Entry 7EYB (electron microscopy, 3.70 A resolution); this record covers chains B and I of the 20 polymer chains in the assembly.

== Chain B ==
Molecule: Internal virion protein gp15
From: Escherichia phage T7
UniProtKB: P03725 (GP15_BPT7); numbering as in UniProt (aligned over 1-747)
Sequence (747 residues; row label = number of the first residue in the row):
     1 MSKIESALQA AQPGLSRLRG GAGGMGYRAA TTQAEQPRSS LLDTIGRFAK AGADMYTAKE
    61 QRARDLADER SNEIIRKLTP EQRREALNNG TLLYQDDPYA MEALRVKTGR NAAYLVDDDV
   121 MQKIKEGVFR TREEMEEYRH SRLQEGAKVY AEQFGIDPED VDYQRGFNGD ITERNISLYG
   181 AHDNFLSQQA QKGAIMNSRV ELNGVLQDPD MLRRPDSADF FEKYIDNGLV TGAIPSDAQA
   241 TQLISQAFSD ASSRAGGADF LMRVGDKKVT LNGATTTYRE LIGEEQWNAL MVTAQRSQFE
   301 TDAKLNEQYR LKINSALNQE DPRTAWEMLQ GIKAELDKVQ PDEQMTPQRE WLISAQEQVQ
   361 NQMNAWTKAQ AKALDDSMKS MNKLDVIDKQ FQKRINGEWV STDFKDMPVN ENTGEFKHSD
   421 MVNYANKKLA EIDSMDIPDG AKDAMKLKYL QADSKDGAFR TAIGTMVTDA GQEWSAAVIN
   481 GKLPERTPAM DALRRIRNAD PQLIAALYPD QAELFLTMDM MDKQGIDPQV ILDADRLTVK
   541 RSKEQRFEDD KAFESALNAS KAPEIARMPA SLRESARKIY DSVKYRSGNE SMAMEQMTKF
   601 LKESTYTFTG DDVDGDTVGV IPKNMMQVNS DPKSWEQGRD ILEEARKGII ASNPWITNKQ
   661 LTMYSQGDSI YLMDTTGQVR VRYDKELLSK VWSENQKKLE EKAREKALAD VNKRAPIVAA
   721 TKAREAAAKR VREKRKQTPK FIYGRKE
Unresolved in the structure: 1-64, 712-747

== Chain I ==
Molecule: Peptidoglycan transglycosylase gp16
From: Escherichia phage T7
Notes: EC 4.2.2.-
UniProtKB: P03726 (EXLYS_BPT7); residues 1-1318 here = UniProt positions 1-1318
Sequence (1318 residues; row label = number of the first residue in the row):
     1 MDKYDKNVPS DYDGLFQKAA DANGVSYDLL RKVAWTESRF VPTAKSKTGP LGMMQFTKAT
    61 AKALGLRVTD GPDDDRLNPE LAINAAAKQL AGLVGKFDGD ELKAALAYNQ GEGRLGNPQL
   121 EAYSKGDFAS ISEEGRNYMR NLLDVAKSPM AGQLETFGGI TPKGKGIPAE VGLAGIGHKQ
   181 KVTQELPEST SFDVKGIEQE ATAKPFAKDF WETHGETLDE YNSRSTFFGF KNAAEAELSN
   241 SVAGMAFRAG RLDNGFDVFK DTITPTRWNS HIWTPEELEK IRTEVKNPAY INVVTGGSPE
   301 NLDDLIKLAN ENFENDSRAA EAGLGAKLSA GIIGAGVDPL SYVPMVGVTG KGFKLINKAL
   361 VVGAESAALN VASEGLRTSV AGGDADYAGA ALGGFVFGAG MSAISDAVAA GLKRSKPEAE
   421 FDNEFIGPMM RLEARETARN ANSADLSRMN TENMKFEGEH NGVPYEDLPT ERGAVVLHDG
   481 SVLSASNPIN PKTLKEFSEV DPEKAARGIK LAGFTEIGLK TLGSDDADIR RVAIDLVRSP
   541 TGMQSGASGK FGATASDIHE RLHGTDQRTY NDLYKAMSDA MKDPEFSTGG AKMSREETRY
   601 TIYRRAALAI ERPELQKALT PSERIVMDII KRHFDTKREL MENPAIFGNT KAVSIFPESR
   661 HKGTYVPHVY DRHAKALMIQ RYGAEGLQEG IARSWMNSYV SRPEVKARVD EMLKELHGVK
   721 EVTPEMVEKY AMDKAYGISH SDQFTNSSII EENIEGLVGI ENNSFLEARN LFDSDLSITM
   781 PDGQQFSVND LRDFDMFRIM PAYDRRVNGD IAIMGSTGKT TKELKDEILA LKAKAEGDGK
   841 KTGEVHALMD TVKILTGRAR RNQDTVWETS LRAINDLGFF AKNAYMGAQN ITEIAGMIVT
   901 GNVRALGHGI PILRDTLYKS KPVSAKELKE LHASLFGKEV DQLIRPKRAD IVQRLREATD
   961 TGPAVANIVG TLKYSTQELA ARSPWTKLLN GTTNYLLDAA RQGMLGDVIS ATLTGKTTRW
  1021 EKEGFLRGAS VTPEQMAGIK SLIKEHMVRG EDGKFTVKDK QAFSMDPRAM DLWRLADKVA
  1081 DEAMLRPHKV SLQDSHAFGA LGKMVMQFKS FTIKSLNSKF LRTFYDGYKN NRAIDAALSI
  1141 ITSMGLAGGF YAMAAHVKAY ALPKEKRKEY LERALDPTMI AHAALSRSSQ LGAPLAMVDL
  1201 VGGVLGFESS KMARSTILPK DTVKERDPNK PYTSREVMGA MGSNLLEQMP SAGFVANVGA
  1261 TLMNAAGVVN SPNKATEQDF MTGLMNSTKE LVPNDPLTQQ LVLKIYEANG VNLRERRK
Unresolved in the structure: 1-10, 157-235, 503-550, 746-761, 961-982, 1048-1054, 1234-1261, 1312-1318
Swiss-Prot annotation at these positions:
  - region: Arg-1314 to Lys-1318 (Essential for viral DNA translocation)
  - active site: Glu-37
From the paper describing this entry:
  - catalytic residues: Glu-37 (by similarity / conservation)

== Chain B / chain I interface ==
Pairs across the interface (43):
  Trp-399(B) with Lys-413(I); Arg-414(I); Ser-415(I)
  Glu-415(B) with Ser-241(I)
  Lys-543(B) with Asn-315(I), hydrogen bond
  Phe-547(B) with Arg-318(I); Ala-319(I), hydrophobic
  Glu-554(B) with Ala-326(I); Lys-327(I)
  Lys-561(B) with Lys-358(I)
  Arg-567(B) with Ala-335(I)
  Met-568(B) with Ala-335(I)
  Pro-569(B) with Ala-335(I)
  Ala-570(B) with Gly-336(I)
  Arg-573(B) with Lys-327(I), hydrogen bond (side chain-backbone)
  Ile-656(B) with Asn-450(I)
  Lys-659(B) with Val-362(I)
  Gln-660(B) with Leu-446(I)
  Thr-662(B) with Leu-360(I)
  Tyr-664(B) with Gly-334(I); Ile-426(I)
  Ser-665(B) with Gly-336(I)
  Gln-666(B) with Gly-336(I), hydrogen bond (side chain-backbone); Val-337(I), hydrogen bond (side chain-backbone); Asp-338(I), hydrogen bond
  Gly-667(B) with Asp-338(I)
  Tyr-671(B) with Asp-406(I), hydrogen bond; Glu-424(I); Ile-426(I), hydrophobic
  Met-673(B) with Ile-426(I), hydrophobic; Met-430(I), hydrophobic
  Thr-675(B) with Met-430(I); Leu-446(I), hydrogen bond (side chain-backbone)
  Thr-676(B) with Arg-431(I); Met-449(I)
  Gly-677(B) with Arg-431(I); Thr-470(I); Glu-471(I)
  Gln-678(B) with Met-449(I), hydrogen bond
  Arg-680(B) with Asp-422(I); Glu-424(I), hydrogen bond (side chain-backbone); Gly-427(I)
  Arg-682(B) with Lys-413(I)
Other interface residues (no listed pair), chain B (31 interface residues in all): Ser-401, Asn-558, Trp-655, Asp-674
Other interface residues (no listed pair), chain I (37 interface residues in all): Val-242, Ala-330, Ile-333, Ala-359, Val-361, Ser-402, Ala-409, Asn-423

== Summary ==
Chain B and chain I form an interface of 31 and 37 residues respectively; the contacts include 9 hydrogen
bonds. Polar pairs include Lys-543(B)/Asn-315(I), Arg-573(B)/Lys-327(I) and Gln-666(B)/Gly-336(I). From
UniProt: active-site residue Glu-37(I) on chain I. From the paper: the catalytic residue Glu-37(I).
Chain B is Internal virion protein gp15 and chain I is Peptidoglycan transglycosylase gp16, both from
Escherichia phage T7; the structure, core proteins, was determined by electron microscopy together with 7EY6,
7EY7, 7EY8 and 7EY9 from the same study.
